3FSU - chains A and E of the 3 polymer chains in the assembly; structure by X-ray diffraction, 1.70 A resolution.

== Chain A (and E) ==
Protein: 5,10-methylenetetrahydrofolate reductase
Organism: Escherichia coli K-12
Notes: EC 1.5.1.20; chain E of this document is another copy of the same molecule, construct and numbering; everything in this record applies to it too
Reference sequence: P0AEZ1 (METF_ECOLI); residues 1-296 here = UniProt positions 1-296
Chain sequence (304 residues; numbered 1 to 304; the number before each row is that of its first residue):
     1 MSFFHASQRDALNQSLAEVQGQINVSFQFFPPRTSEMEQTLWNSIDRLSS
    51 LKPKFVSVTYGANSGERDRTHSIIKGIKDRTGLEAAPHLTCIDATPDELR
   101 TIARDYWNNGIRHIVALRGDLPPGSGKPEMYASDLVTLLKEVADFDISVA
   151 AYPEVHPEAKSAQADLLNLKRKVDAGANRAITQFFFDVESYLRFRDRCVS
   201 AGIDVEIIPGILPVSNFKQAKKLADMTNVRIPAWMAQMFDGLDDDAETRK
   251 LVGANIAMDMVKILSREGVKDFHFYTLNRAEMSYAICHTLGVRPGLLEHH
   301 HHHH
Not modelled in the structure: 1-2, 122-128, 295-304 (chain E: 1-2, 61-69, 124-128, 295-304)
Sequence notes: engineered mutation Q28 (Glu in P0AEZ1), L223 (Phe in P0AEZ1); expression tag (297-304)
Small-molecule neighbours:
  - 5-methyl-5,6,7,8-tetrahydrofolic acid (C2F): Q28, T59, D120, Q183, F184, L212, S215, N216, Q219, A220, L223, T227, Y275, L277, R279
  - FAD (flavin-adenine dinucleotide): Q28, T59, Y60, G61, A62, H88, T90, A116, L117, R118, G119, D120, Y131, A132, A150, Y152, H156, E158, A159, D165, N168, R171, K172, I181, T182, Q183, Y275
Swiss-Prot annotation at these positions:
  - binding site (NADH): T59, Q183
  - binding site (FAD): Y60, A62, H88, R118, G119, D120, A132, Y152, H156, A159, D165, N168, R171, K172
  - binding site ((6S)-5-methyl-5,6,7,8-tetrahydrofolate): D120, Q183, Q219, R279
  - mutagenesis: D120 (D120N: Strongly reduces enzyme activity. Strongly reduces affinity for 5-methyltetrahydrofolate), A177 (A177V: Increases the propensity to lose its essential flavin cofactor)
From the paper describing this entry:
  - binding site for 5-methyl-5,6,7,8-tetrahydrofolic acid: Q28, D120, Q183, F184, L212, L223, L277, R279
  - conformationally variable residues (side-chain flip): Q219, L223
  - mutagenesis - F223L (14-fold): decreased binding to NADH
  - mutagenesis - F223L: unchanged binding to CH2-H4folate
  - mutagenesis - F223L (3-fold): increased catalytic activity on CH2-H4folate
  - mutagenesis - F223L: unchanged catalytic activity on NADH

== Chain A / chain E interface ==
Residue-residue contacts (6):
  S7(A) with Q8(E); A11(E)
  Q8(A) with S7(E)
  D10(A) with R266(E), salt bridge
  A11(A) with S7(E)
  Q14(A) with Q14(E)
Other interface residues (no listed pair), chain A (7 interface residues in all): E18, R266
Other interface residues (no listed pair), chain E (6 interface residues in all): D10

== In short ==
7 residues of chain A face 6 of chain E across their interface, with 1 salt bridge. Its one salt-bridged
contact is D10(A)-R266(E). Chain A binds flavin-adenine dinucleotide and 5-methyl-5,6,7,8-tetrahydrofolic
acid. From the paper: a binding site for 5-methyl-5,6,7,8-tetrahydrofolic acid at Q28(A), D120(A) and Q183(A)
among others; F223L of chain A reduces binding to NADH.
Chain A and chain E are both 5,10-methylenetetrahydrofolate reductase (Escherichia coli K-12); the structure,
Crystal Structure of Escherichia coli Methylenetetrahydrofolate Reductase Double Mutant Phe223LeuGlu28Gln
complexed with methyltetrahydrofolate, was determined by X-ray diffraction (same publication as 3FST).
